PDB entry 4PSL | X-ray diffraction, 3.50 A resolution | chains B and C of the 4 polymer chains in the assembly

# Chain B (and C)
Name: ssDNA binding protein
From: Pyrococcus furiosus
Notes: chain C of this document is another copy of the same molecule, construct and numbering; everything in this record applies to it too
UniProt: Q8U208 (Q8U208_PYRFU); residue numbers follow UniProt; this construct covers 2-148
Sequence (149 residues; each row starts with the number of its first residue; numbering starts at 0):
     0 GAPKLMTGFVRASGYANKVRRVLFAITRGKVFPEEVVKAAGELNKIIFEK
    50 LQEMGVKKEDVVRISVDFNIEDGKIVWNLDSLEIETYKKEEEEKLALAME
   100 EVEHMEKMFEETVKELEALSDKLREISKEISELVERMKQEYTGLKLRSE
Not modelled in the structure: 0, 148 (chain C: 0)
Sequence notes: expression tag (0-1)
Modified / non-standard residues: Mse5, Mse53, Mse98, Mse104, Mse107, Mse136 (selenomethionine; parent Met)

# Interface between chain B and chain C
Pairs across the interface - 21 pairs, chain B then chain C:
  Mse107(B) - Tyr140(C)  hydrogen bond (backbone-side chain)
  Phe108(B) - Tyr140(C)  hydrogen bond (backbone-side chain)
  Thr111(B) - Mse136(C)
  Thr111(B) - Tyr140(C)  hydrogen bond
  Glu114(B) - Leu132(C)
  Leu115(B) - Leu132(C)  hydrophobic
  Leu118(B) - Ile125(C)
  Leu118(B) - Glu128(C)
  Leu118(B) - Ile129(C)  hydrophobic
  Leu118(B) - Leu132(C)  hydrophobic
  Ile125(B) - Leu122(C)  hydrophobic
  Glu128(B) - Leu118(C)
  Ile129(B) - Leu118(C)  hydrophobic
  Ile129(B) - Leu122(C)  hydrophobic
  Leu132(B) - Glu114(C)
  Leu132(B) - Leu115(C)  hydrophobic
  Mse136(B) - Phe108(C)  hydrophobic
  Mse136(B) - Thr111(C)
  Tyr140(B) - Mse107(C)  hydrogen bond (side chain-backbone)
  Tyr140(B) - Phe108(C)  hydrogen bond (side chain-backbone)
  Tyr140(B) - Thr111(C)  hydrogen bond
Also at the interface, not in a pair above, chain B (16 interface residues in all): Mse104, Ser119, Lys121, Leu122
Also at the interface, not in a pair above, chain C (15 interface residues in all): Lys121, Arg135

# In short
16 residues of chain B and 15 residues of chain C are in contact, with 6 hydrogen bonds. Polar contacts
include Mse107(B)-Tyr140(C), Phe108(B)-Tyr140(C) and Thr111(B)-Tyr140(C).
Both chains are ssDNA binding protein (Pyrococcus furiosus). Entry 4PSL (Crystal structure of
pfuThermo-DBP-RP1 (crystal form I)) was determined by X-ray diffraction (same publication as 4PSM, 4PSN and
4PSO).
